PDB entry 1E4G | X-ray diffraction, 2.60 A resolution | chain T

== Chain T ==
Protein: Cell division protein ftsa
From: Thermotoga maritima
UniProt: Q9WZU0 (Q9WZU0); residue numbers follow UniProt; this construct covers 1-419
Sequence (419 residues; row label = number of the first residue in the row):
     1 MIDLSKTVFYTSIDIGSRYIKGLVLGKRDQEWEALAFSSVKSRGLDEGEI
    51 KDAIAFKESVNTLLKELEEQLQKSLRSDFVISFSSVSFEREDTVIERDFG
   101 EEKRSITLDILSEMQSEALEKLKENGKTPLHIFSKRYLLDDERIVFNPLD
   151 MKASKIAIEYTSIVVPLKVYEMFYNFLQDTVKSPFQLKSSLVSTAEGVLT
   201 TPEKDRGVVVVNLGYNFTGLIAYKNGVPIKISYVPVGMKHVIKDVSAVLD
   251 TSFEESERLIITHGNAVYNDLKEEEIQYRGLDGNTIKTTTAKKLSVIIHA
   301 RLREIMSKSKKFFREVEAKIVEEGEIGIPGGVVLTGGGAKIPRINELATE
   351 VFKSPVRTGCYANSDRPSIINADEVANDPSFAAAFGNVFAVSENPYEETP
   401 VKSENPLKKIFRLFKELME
Disordered / not traced: 1-5, 320-326, 393-419
Modified residues: Mse1, Mse418 (selenomethionine); Mse114, Mse151, Mse172, Mse238, Mse306 (selenomethionine; parent Met)
Sequence notes: modified residue (1, 114, 151, 172, 238, 306, 418)
Small-molecule neighbours: ATP (adenosine-5'-triphosphate): Gly16, Ser17, Arg18, Tyr19, Lys21, Glu47, Ser84, Asn212, Leu213, Gly214, Tyr215, Mse238, Ile242, Glu257, Ile260, Ile261, Gly336, Gly337, Gly338, Lys340, Ile341, Ser380
Reported in the primary citation:
  - binding site for ATP: Gly16 to Tyr19, Lys21, Ser84, Asn212 to Asn216, Phe217, Mse238, Ile242, Glu257 to Ile261, Gly337 to Ile341, Ser380
  - conformationally variable residues (domain motion): Glu89

== Overview ==
Ligands of chain T: ATP. From the paper: a binding site for ATP at Gly16, Lys21 and Ser84 among others;
conformational variability at Glu89.
Chain T is Cell division protein ftsa (Thermotoga maritima); the structure, FtsA (ATP-bound form) from
Thermotoga maritima, was determined by X-ray diffraction (same publication as 1E4F).
